Entry 5TMP (X-ray diffraction, 1.98 A resolution); this record covers chain A.

[Chain A]
Name: Protein (THYMIDYLATE kinase)
From: Escherichia coli
Notes: EC 2.7.4.9
Reference sequence: P0A720 (KTHY_ECOLI); numbering as in UniProt (aligned over 1-213)
Chain sequence (213 residues; row label = number of the first residue in the row):
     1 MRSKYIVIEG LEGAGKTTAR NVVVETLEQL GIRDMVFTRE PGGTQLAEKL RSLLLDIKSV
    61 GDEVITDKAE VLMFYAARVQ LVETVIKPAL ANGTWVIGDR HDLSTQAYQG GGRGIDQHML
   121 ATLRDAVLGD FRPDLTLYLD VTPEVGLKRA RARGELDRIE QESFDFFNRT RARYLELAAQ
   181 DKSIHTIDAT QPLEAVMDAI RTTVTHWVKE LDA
Disordered / not traced: 1, 212-213
Differences from the reference sequence: conflict L54 (Val in P0A720)
Small-molecule neighbours: Z5A (P1-(5'-adenosyl)P5-(5'-(3'azido-3'-deoxythymidyl))pentaphosphate): L11, E12, G13, A14, G15, K16, T17, T18, E40, P41, R51, L55, F74, R78, D99, R100, H101, S104, T105, Y108, Q109, R149, R153, D157, I159, E160, F167, L193
Reported in the primary citation:
  - contacts within the chain: E12-D157
  - conformationally variable residues (side-chain flip): E12, D157, E160
  - catalytic residues: R153 (proposed by the authors, not directly observed)

[Overview]
Ligands of chain A: compound Z5A. From the paper: the catalytic residue R153; conformational variability at
E12, D157 and E160.
Chain A is Protein (THYMIDYLATE kinase) (Escherichia coli); the structure, Complex of E. coli thymidylate
kinase with the bisubstrate inhibitor AZTP5A, was determined by X-ray diffraction, deposited together with
4TMK.
